3IAX - chains A and B; structure by X-ray diffraction, 2.60 A resolution.

Chain A:
Name: Protein tolB
Source organism: Escherichia coli
UniProtKB: P0A855 (TOLB_ECOLI); residue numbers follow UniProt; this construct covers 1-430
Amino-acid sequence (438 residues; numbered 1 to 438; the number before each row is that of its first residue):
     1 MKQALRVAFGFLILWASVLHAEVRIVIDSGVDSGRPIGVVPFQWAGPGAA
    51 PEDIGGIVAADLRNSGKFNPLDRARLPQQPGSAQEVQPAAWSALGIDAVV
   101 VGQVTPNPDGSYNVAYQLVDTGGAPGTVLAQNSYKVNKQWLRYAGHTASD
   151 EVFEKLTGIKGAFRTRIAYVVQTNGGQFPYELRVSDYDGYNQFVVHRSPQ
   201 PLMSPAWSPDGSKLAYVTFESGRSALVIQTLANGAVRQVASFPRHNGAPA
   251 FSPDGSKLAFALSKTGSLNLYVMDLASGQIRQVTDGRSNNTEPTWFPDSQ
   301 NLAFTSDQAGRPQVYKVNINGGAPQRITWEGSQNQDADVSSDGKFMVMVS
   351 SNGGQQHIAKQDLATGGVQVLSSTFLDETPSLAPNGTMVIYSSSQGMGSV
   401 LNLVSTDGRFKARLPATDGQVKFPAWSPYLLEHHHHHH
Not modelled in the structure: 1-31, 431-438
Construct notes: expression tag (431-438)
Metal / ion sites: Na+: R142, H146, D186, D188; Ca2+ near D336 (its only coordinating residue here)
Curated features (UniProtKB/Swiss-Prot):
  - region: E22 to G34 (TolA box)

Chain B:
Name: Colicin-A
Source organism: Citrobacter freundii
Notes: fragment: Translocation domain
UniProtKB: P04480 (CEA_CITFR); numbering as in UniProt (aligned over 1-107)
Amino-acid sequence (115 residues; row label = number of the first residue in the row):
     1 MPGFNYGGKGDGTGWSSERGSGPEPGGGSHGNSGGHDRGDSSNVGNESVT
    51 VMKPGDSYNTPWGKVIINAAGQPTMNGTVMTADNSSMVPYGRGFTRVLNS
   101 LVNNPVSLEHHHHHH
Not modelled in the structure: 1-8, 21-115
Construct notes: expression tag (108-115)
Reported in the primary citation:
  - mutagenesis - K9A, G14A, S21A, P25A: unchanged binding to Protein tolB (chain A)
  - mutagenesis - G10A, T13A, S16A, G20A: decreased binding to Protein tolB (chain A)
  - contacts within the chain: D11-E18 (hydrogen bond), D11-S16
  - mutagenesis - K9A/G10S/T13S/R19N/G20N/S21P/G22W (Kd 92.1 nM): increased binding to Protein tolB (chain A)
  - mutagenesis - D11A: abolished binding to Protein tolB (chain A)

Interface between chain A and chain B:
Contacting residue pairs (22; chain A residue first):
  Q200(A) - K9(B)
  M203(A) - E18(B)
  S204(A) - E18(B)  hydrogen bond
  V217(A) - E18(B)
  F219(A) - K9(B)
  F219(A) - G10(B)
  H245(A) - G10(B)  hydrogen bond (side chain-backbone)
  H245(A) - D11(B)
  H245(A) - E18(B)  salt bridge
  G247(A) - E18(B)
  A248(A) - E18(B)  hydrogen bond (backbone-side chain)
  L268(A) - D11(B)
  L268(A) - T13(B)
  T291(A) - W15(B)
  E292(A) - S17(B)  hydrogen bond
  T305(A) - W15(B)
  D307(A) - W15(B)  hydrogen bond
  P312(A) - W15(B)  hydrophobic
  Q335(A) - W15(B)  hydrogen bond (side chain-backbone)
  D336(A) - S17(B)
  E378(A) - R19(B)  salt bridge
  F423(A) - S17(B)
Interface residues without a listed pair, chain A (22 interface residues in all): P201, G222, N289, T379
Interface residues without a listed pair, chain B (9 interface residues in all): S16
From the paper, about this interface:
  - pairs named by the authors: M203(A)-E18(B) (hydrophobic contact), H245(A)-D11(B), L268(A)-T13(B), T291(A)-W15(B) (hydrophobic contact), T305(A)-W15(B) (hydrophobic contact), D307(A)-W15(B) (hydrogen bond), P312(A)-W15(B) (hydrophobic contact), K9(B)-F219(A) (hydrophobic contact)
  - interface residues, chain A: M203(A), F219(A), L268(A)
  - interface residues, chain B: K9(B), S17(B), E18(B)
  - hot spots on chain B (mutagenesis) - W15A, E18A: decreased binding to Protein tolB (chain A)

In short:
The interface between chain A and chain B involves 22 residues on one side and 9 on the other, with 6 hydrogen
bonds and 2 salt bridges. Among the polar pairs are H245(A)-E18(B), E378(A)-R19(B) and S204(A)-E18(B). The
authors report hydrophobic contacts between M203(A) and E18(B), T291(A) and W15(B) and T305(A) and W15(B)
among others; contacts between H245(A) and D11(B) and L268(A) and T13(B); a hydrogen bond between D307(A) and
W15(B). From the paper: G10A, T13A and S16A of chain B, among others, reduce binding to Protein tolB (chain
A); interface residues M203(A), F219(A) and K9(B) among others; 12 substitutions were tested in all.
Here chain A is Protein tolB (Escherichia coli) and chain B is Colicin-A (Citrobacter freundii). Entry 3IAX
(The crystal structure of the TolB box of Colicin A in complex with TolB reveals important ...) was determined
by X-ray diffraction.
